PDB entry 7YPX | electron microscopy, 3.12 A resolution | chains a and b of the 6 polymer chains in the assembly

== Chain a (and b) ==
Protein: tail fiber chaperone
Source organism: uncultured cyanophage
Notes: chain b of this document is another copy of the same molecule, construct and numbering; everything in this record applies to it too
Sequence (162 residues; each row starts with the number of its first residue):
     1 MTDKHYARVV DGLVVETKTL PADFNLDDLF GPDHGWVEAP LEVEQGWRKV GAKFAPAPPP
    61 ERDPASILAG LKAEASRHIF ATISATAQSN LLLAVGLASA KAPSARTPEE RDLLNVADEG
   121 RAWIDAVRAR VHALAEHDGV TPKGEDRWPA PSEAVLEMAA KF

== How chain a and chain b interact ==
Residue-residue contacts (19; chain a residue first):
  Ala85(a) - Phe80(b)  hydrophobic
  Thr86(a) - Ile79(b)
  Thr86(a) - Arg128(b)
  Ser89(a) - Gln88(b)
  Asn90(a) - Arg121(b)  hydrogen bond
  Asn90(a) - Arg128(b)
  Leu92(a) - Leu92(b)  hydrophobic
  Leu93(a) - Leu92(b)  hydrophobic
  Leu93(a) - Arg121(b)
  Ala94(a) - Arg121(b)
  Gly96(a) - Ser99(b)  hydrogen bond (backbone-side chain)
  Leu97(a) - Ala117(b)
  Leu97(a) - Asp118(b)
  Leu97(a) - Arg121(b)
  Ala100(a) - Ser99(b)
  Ala100(a) - Arg106(b)  hydrogen bond (backbone-side chain)
  Ala100(a) - Leu114(b)  hydrophobic
  Phe162(a) - Arg121(b)
  Phe162(a) - Arg128(b)  hydrogen bond (backbone-side chain)
Other interface residues (no listed pair), chain a (12 interface residues in all): Ser99
Other interface residues (no listed pair), chain b (14 interface residues in all): Val95, Pro103, Asp125

== Summary ==
12 residues of chain a face 14 of chain b across their interface, with 4 hydrogen bonds. Polar contacts
include Asn90(a)-Arg121(b), Gly96(a)-Ser99(b) and Ala100(a)-Arg106(b).
Chain a and chain b are both tail fiber chaperone (uncultured cyanophage); the structure, Cyanophage Pam3
fiber, was determined by electron microscopy.
